7VWX - chains E and F of the 29 polymer chains in the assembly; structure by electron microscopy, 7.60 A resolution (low resolution: residue-level contacts below are approximate; hydrogen-bond / salt-bridge calls are withheld).

Chain E (and F):
Molecule: Chaperonin GroEL
Organism: Escherichia coli K-12
Notes: EC 5.6.1.7; chain F of this document is another copy of the same molecule, construct and numbering; everything in this record applies to it too
UniProtKB: P0A6F5 (CH60_ECOLI); residue numbers follow UniProt; this construct covers 1-548
Amino-acid sequence (548 residues; numbered 1 to 548; the number before each row is that of its first residue):
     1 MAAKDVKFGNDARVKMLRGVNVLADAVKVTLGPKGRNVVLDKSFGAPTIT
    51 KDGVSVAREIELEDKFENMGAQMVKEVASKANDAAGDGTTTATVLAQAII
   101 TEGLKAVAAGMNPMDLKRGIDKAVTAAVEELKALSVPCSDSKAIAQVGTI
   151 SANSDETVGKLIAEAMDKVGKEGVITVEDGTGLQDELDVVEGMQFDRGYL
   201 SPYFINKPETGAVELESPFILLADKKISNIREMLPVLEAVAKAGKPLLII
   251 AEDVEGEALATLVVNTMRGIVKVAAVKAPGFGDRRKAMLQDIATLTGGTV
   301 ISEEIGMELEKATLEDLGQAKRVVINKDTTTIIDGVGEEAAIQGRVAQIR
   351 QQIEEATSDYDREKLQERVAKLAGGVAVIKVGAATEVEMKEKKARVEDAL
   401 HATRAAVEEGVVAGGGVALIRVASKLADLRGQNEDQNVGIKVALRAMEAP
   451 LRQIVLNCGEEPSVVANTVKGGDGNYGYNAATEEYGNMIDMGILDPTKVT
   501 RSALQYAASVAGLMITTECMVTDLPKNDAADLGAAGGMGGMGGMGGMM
Unresolved in the structure: 1, 526-548

Chain E / chain F interface:
Pairs across the interface (60; chain E residue first):
  Ala2(E) with Glu61(F)
  Ala3(E) with Glu61(F); Leu62(F); Glu63(F)
  Lys4(E) with Asp41(F); Glu61(F); Leu62(F); Glu63(F)
  Asp5(E) with Glu63(F)
  Val6(E) with Val22(F)
  Met69(E) with Val39(F); Pro47(F)
  Met73(E) with Ala46(F); Pro47(F)
  Glu76(E) with Glu386(F)
  Lys80(E) with Thr385(F); Glu386(F)
  Val107(E) with Arg36(F)
  Asn112(E) with Pro33(F); Lys34(F)
  Pro113(E) with Pro33(F); Lys34(F); Arg36(F)
  Met114(E) with Pro33(F)
  Arg118(E) with Asn153(F); Ser154(F)
  Gln290(E) with Pro202(F)
  Val300(E) with Tyr203(F)
  Glu304(E) with Gly256(F); Glu257(F); Leu259(F); Ala260(F)
  Ala347(E) with Glu209(F)
  Gln348(E) with Glu209(F)
  Gln351(E) with Glu209(F); Thr210(F); Lys327(F)
  Glu355(E) with Lys327(F)
  Ser509(E) with Ala384(F); Thr385(F); Glu388(F)
  Leu513(E) with Ile49(F); Thr385(F); Val387(F); Glu388(F)
  Ile515(E) with Arg36(F)
  Thr516(E) with Arg36(F); Asn37(F); Ile49(F)
  Thr517(E) with Arg36(F); Ile49(F)
  Glu518(E) with Arg36(F); Asn37(F)
  Cys519(E) with Val38(F); Val39(F)
  Met520(E) with Val39(F)
  Val521(E) with Val39(F); Asp41(F)
  Thr522(E) with Asp41(F)
  Asp523(E) with Asp41(F)
Other interface residues (no listed pair), chain E (38 interface residues in all): Gly103, Ser302, Ile305, Gly306, Tyr506, Met514
Other interface residues (no listed pair), chain F (33 interface residues in all): Ala26, Leu40, Arg268

In short:
The interface between chain E and chain F involves 38 residues on one side and 33 on the other.
Both chains are Chaperonin GroEL (Escherichia coli K-12). Entry 7VWX (CryoEM structure of football-shaped
GroEL:ES2 with RuBisCO) was determined by electron microscopy.
